7AFA - chains C and N of the 9 polymer chains in the assembly; structure by electron microscopy, 2.95 A resolution.

== Chain C ==
Molecule: 30S ribosomal protein S3
Source organism: Escherichia coli
Reference sequence: C3SQX2 (C3SQX2_ECOLX); residue numbers follow UniProt; this construct covers 1-233
Amino-acid sequence (233 residues; numbered 1 to 233; the number before each row is that of its first residue):
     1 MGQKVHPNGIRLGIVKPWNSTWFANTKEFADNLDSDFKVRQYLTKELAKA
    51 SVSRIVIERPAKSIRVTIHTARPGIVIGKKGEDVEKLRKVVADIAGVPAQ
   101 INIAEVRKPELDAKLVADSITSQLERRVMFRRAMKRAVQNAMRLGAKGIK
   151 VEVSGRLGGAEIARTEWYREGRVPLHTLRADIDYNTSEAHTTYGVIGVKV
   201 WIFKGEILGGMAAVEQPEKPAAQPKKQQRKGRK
Unresolved in the structure: 1, 213-233

== Chain N ==
Molecule: 30S ribosomal protein S14
Source organism: Escherichia coli
Reference sequence: C3SR07 (C3SR07_ECOLX); residue numbers follow UniProt; this construct covers 1-101
Amino-acid sequence (101 residues; numbered 1 to 101; the number before each row is that of its first residue):
     1 MAKQSMKAREVKRVALADKYFAKRAELKAIISDVNASDEDRWNAVLKLQT
    51 LPRDSSPSRQRNRCRQTGRPHGFLRKFGLSRIKVREAAMRGEIPGLKKAS
   101 W
Unresolved in the structure: 1

== Interface between chain C and chain N ==
Residue-residue contacts (33):
  His6(C) - Met89(N)  hydrogen bond (side chain-backbone)
  Asn8(C) - Met89(N)
  Asn8(C) - Arg90(N)
  Gly9(C) - Met89(N)  hydrogen bond (backbone-backbone)
  Leu12(C) - Ala88(N)
  Leu12(C) - Leu96(N)
  Trp18(C) - Gly91(N)
  Trp18(C) - Ile93(N)
  Trp18(C) - Gly95(N)
  Trp18(C) - Leu96(N)  hydrogen bond (side chain-backbone)
  Trp18(C) - Lys97(N)
  Asn19(C) - Arg90(N)  hydrogen bond (side chain-backbone)
  Asn19(C) - Gly91(N)  hydrogen bond (backbone-backbone)
  Asn19(C) - Glu92(N)
  Ser20(C) - Gly91(N)
  Ser20(C) - Glu92(N)  hydrogen bond (side chain-backbone)
  Ser20(C) - Pro94(N)
  Trp22(C) - Pro94(N)
  Thr26(C) - Lys76(N)
  Phe29(C) - Lys76(N)
  Phe29(C) - Phe77(N)  hydrophobic
  Phe29(C) - Ile93(N)  hydrophobic
  Phe29(C) - Pro94(N)
  Ala30(C) - Arg65(N)
  Ala30(C) - Lys76(N)
  Ala30(C) - Phe77(N)
  Ala30(C) - Gly78(N)
  Asp31(C) - Arg65(N)
  Leu33(C) - Phe77(N)  hydrophobic
  Leu33(C) - Glu92(N)
  Asp34(C) - Arg65(N)  salt bridge
  Phe37(C) - Gln66(N)
  Arg40(C) - Glu92(N)  salt bridge
Also at the interface, not in a pair above, chain C (19 interface residues in all): Val5, Ile10, Asn25
Also at the interface, not in a pair above, chain N (17 interface residues in all): Arg75, Lys98

== In short ==
19 residues of chain C face 17 of chain N across their interface; the contacts include 6 hydrogen bonds and 2
salt bridges. Polar pairs include Asp34(C)-Arg65(N), Arg40(C)-Glu92(N) and His6(C)-Met89(N).
Chain C is 30S ribosomal protein S3 and chain N is 30S ribosomal protein S14, both from Escherichia coli; the
structure, Bacterial 30S ribosomal subunit assembly complex state F (head domain), was determined by electron
microscopy (same publication as 7AF3, 7AF5, 7AF8, 7AFD, 7AFH, 7AFI and 17 further entries).
